1GPN - chain A; structure by X-ray diffraction, 2.35 A resolution.

Chain A:
Molecule: Acetylcholinesterase
Organism: Torpedo californica
Notes: EC 3.1.1.7
UniProtKB: P04058 (ACES_TORCA); residues 1-537 here correspond to UniProt positions 22-558 (UniProt number = residue number + 21)
Chain sequence (537 residues; row label = number of the first residue in the row):
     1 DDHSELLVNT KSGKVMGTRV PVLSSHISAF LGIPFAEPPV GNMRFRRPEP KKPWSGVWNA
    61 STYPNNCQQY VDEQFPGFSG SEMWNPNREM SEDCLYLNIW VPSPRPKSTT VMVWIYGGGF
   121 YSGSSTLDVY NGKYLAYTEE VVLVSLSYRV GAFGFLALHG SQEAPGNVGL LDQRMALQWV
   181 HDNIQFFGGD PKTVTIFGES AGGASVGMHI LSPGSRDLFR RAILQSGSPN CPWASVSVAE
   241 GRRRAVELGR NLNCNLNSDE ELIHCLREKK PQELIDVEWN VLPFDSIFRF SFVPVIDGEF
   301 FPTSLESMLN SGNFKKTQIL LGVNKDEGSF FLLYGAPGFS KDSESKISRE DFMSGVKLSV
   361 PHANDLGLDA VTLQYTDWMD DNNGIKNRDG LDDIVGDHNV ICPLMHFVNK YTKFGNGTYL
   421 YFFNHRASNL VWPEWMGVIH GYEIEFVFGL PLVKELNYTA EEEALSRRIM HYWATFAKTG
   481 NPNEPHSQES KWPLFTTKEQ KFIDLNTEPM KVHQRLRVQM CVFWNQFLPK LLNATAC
Not modelled in the structure: 1-3, 488-490, 536-537
Disulfide bonds: Cys-67/Cys-94, Cys-254/Cys-265, Cys-402/Cys-521
Covalently attached groups: N-acetylglucosamine (NAG) linked to Asn-59, Asn-416
Small-molecule neighbours: huperzine b (HUB): Trp-84, Tyr-116, Gly-117, Gly-118, Gly-119, Tyr-121, Ser-122, Gly-123, Ser-124, Leu-127, Tyr-130, Glu-199, Ser-200, Phe-290, Phe-330, Phe-331, His-440
UniProt features mapped onto this chain:
  - active site: Ser-200 (Acyl-ester intermediate), Glu-327 (Charge relay system), His-440 (Charge relay system)
  - glycosylation (N-linked (GlcNAc...) asparagine): Asn-59, Asn-416, Asn-457, Asn-533
What the authors report for this chain:
  - binding site for huperzine b: Trp-84, Gly-117, Tyr-130, Phe-330
  - conformationally variable residues: Gly-117, Gly-118, Phe-330
  - contacts within the chain: Gly-117/Gly-119 (hydrogen bond), Gly-117/Ala-201 (hydrogen bond)
  - catalytic residues: Gly-118, Gly-119, Ala-201 (citing earlier work)

In short:
Chain A binds huperzine b. Covalently linked N-acetylglucosamine: at Asn-59 and Asn-416. UniProt lists 3
active-site residues. From the paper: catalytic residues Gly-118, Gly-119 and Ala-201; a binding site for
huperzine b at Trp-84, Gly-117 and Tyr-130 among others.
Chain A is Acetylcholinesterase (Torpedo californica); the structure, Structure of acetylcholinesterase
complexed with huperzine B at 2.35A resolution, was determined by X-ray diffraction together with 1EA5 from
the same study.
